PDB entry 5NMD | X-ray diffraction, 2.07 A resolution | chains A and B

# Chain A
Name: human T-cell Receptor alpha chain
Source organism: Homo sapiens
Chain sequence (200 residues; each row starts with the number of its first residue):
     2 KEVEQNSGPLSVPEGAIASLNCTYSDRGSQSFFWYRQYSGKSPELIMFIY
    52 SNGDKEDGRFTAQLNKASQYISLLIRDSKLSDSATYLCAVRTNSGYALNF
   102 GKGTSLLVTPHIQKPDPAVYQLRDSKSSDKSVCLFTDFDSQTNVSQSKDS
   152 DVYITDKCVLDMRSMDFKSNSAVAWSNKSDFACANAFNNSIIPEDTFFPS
Disulfides: C23-C89, C134-C184

# Chain B
Name: Human T-cell Receptor, beta chain
Source organism: Homo sapiens
Chain sequence (242 residues; numbered 1 to 242; the number before each row is that of its first residue):
     1 DAGVTQSPTHLIKTRGQQVTLRCSPKQGHDTVSWYQQALGQGPQFIFQYY
    51 EEEERQRGNFPDRFSGHQFPNYSSELNVNALLLGDSALYLCASSDTVSYE
   101 QYFGPGTRLTVTEDLKNVFPPEVAVFEPSEAEISHTQKATLVCLATGFYP
   151 DHVELSWWVNGKEVHSGVCTDPQPLKEQPALNDSRYALSSRLRVSATFWQ
   201 DPRNHFRCQVQFYGLSENDEWTQDRAKPVTQIVSAEAWGRAD
Disulfides: C23-C91, C143-C208

# How chain A and chain B interact
Residue-residue contacts (94):
  Y36(A) - Q101(B)  hydrogen bond (side chain-backbone)
  Y36(A) - F103(B)  hydrophobic
  Q38(A) - Q37(B)  hydrogen bond
  S40(A) - P172(B)  hydrogen bond (side chain-backbone)
  S40(A) - Q173(B)
  G41(A) - R108(B)  hydrogen bond (backbone-side chain)
  S43(A) - L90(B)
  S43(A) - G104(B)  hydrogen bond (side chain-backbone)
  S43(A) - P105(B)
  P44(A) - L90(B)
  P44(A) - F103(B)
  L46(A) - Y102(B)  hydrophobic
  Y51(A) - Y99(B)  hydrophobic
  L88(A) - G42(B)
  L88(A) - P43(B)
  R92(A) - S98(B)
  R92(A) - E100(B)
  G96(A) - Q48(B)  hydrogen bond (backbone-side chain)
  Y97(A) - Q48(B)
  Y97(A) - Q56(B)
  Y97(A) - Q101(B)
  A98(A) - Y35(B)
  A98(A) - F45(B)  hydrophobic
  A98(A) - Q48(B)
  A98(A) - Q56(B)  hydrogen bond (backbone-side chain)
  A98(A) - Q101(B)
  L99(A) - Y35(B)  hydrogen bond (backbone-side chain)
  L99(A) - Q101(B)
  F101(A) - Y35(B)  hydrophobic
  F101(A) - P43(B)
  F101(A) - F103(B)  hydrophobic
  G102(A) - G42(B)
  K103(A) - Q41(B)
  K103(A) - G42(B)  hydrogen bond (backbone-backbone)
  D117(A) - H135(B)  salt bridge
  Y121(A) - S129(B)
  Y121(A) - A131(B)
  Y121(A) - E132(B)
  Y121(A) - H135(B)
  Y121(A) - T136(B)
  Q122(A) - S129(B)
  L123(A) - F126(B)
  L123(A) - E127(B)
  L123(A) - T140(B)
  L123(A) - V142(B)  hydrophobic
  R124(A) - F126(B)
  R124(A) - E127(B)  hydrogen bond (backbone-backbone)
  D125(A) - A124(B)
  D125(A) - V125(B)
  D125(A) - F126(B)
  S126(A) - V125(B)  hydrogen bond (backbone-backbone)
  S126(A) - E127(B)
  S126(A) - E236(B)  hydrogen bond (side chain-backbone)
  S126(A) - A237(B)
  K131(A) - F126(B)
  S132(A) - F126(B)
  V133(A) - F126(B)  hydrophobic
  V133(A) - L144(B)  hydrophobic
  L135(A) - T140(B)
  T137(A) - R193(B)
  D138(A) - T136(B)
  D138(A) - R193(B)  salt bridge
  Y154(A) - L175(B)  hydrophobic
  Y154(A) - E177(B)  hydrogen bond (side chain-backbone)
  I155(A) - L175(B)
  T156(A) - D171(B)
  T156(A) - S189(B)
  T156(A) - R191(B)  hydrogen bond
  D157(A) - R191(B)
  C159(A) - C169(B)  disulfide
  C159(A) - T170(B)  hydrogen bond (side chain-backbone)
  C159(A) - R191(B)  hydrogen bond
  V160(A) - C169(B)  hydrogen bond (backbone-side chain)
  L161(A) - G167(B)
  L161(A) - C169(B)  hydrophobic
  L161(A) - R193(B)
  D162(A) - S166(B)
  D162(A) - G167(B)  hydrogen bond (backbone-backbone)
  M163(A) - K138(B)
  M163(A) - S166(B)
  M163(A) - R193(B)
  M163(A) - V194(B)
  M163(A) - S195(B)
  R164(A) - S166(B)  hydrogen bond (backbone-side chain)
  F168(A) - K138(B)
  F168(A) - R193(B)
  S170(A) - R193(B)  hydrogen bond
  S172(A) - R191(B)  hydrogen bond
  A173(A) - R191(B)
  V174(A) - R191(B)
  W176(A) - L144(B)  hydrophobic
  W176(A) - A187(B)  hydrophobic
  F198(A) - H135(B)
  P200(A) - A131(B)  hydrophobic
Other interface residues (no listed pair), chain A (55 interface residues in all): S32, F34, K42, F49, S151, S165, M166
Other interface residues (no listed pair), chain B (56 interface residues in all): S33, G40, L88, G106, P128, T146, V168, K176
Inter-chain disulfides: C159(A)-C169(B)

# Summary
The interface between chain A and chain B involves 55 residues on one side and 56 on the other, with 1
disulfide bond, 21 hydrogen bonds and 2 salt bridges. Polar pairs include D117(A)-H135(B), D138(A)-R193(B) and
Y36(A)-Q101(B).
Here chain A is human T-cell Receptor alpha chain and chain B is Human T-cell Receptor, beta chain, both from
Homo sapiens. Entry 5NMD (868 TCR Specific for HLA A02 presenting HIV Epitope SLYNTVATL) was determined by
X-ray diffraction, deposited together with 5NME, 5NMF, 5NMG, 5NMH and 5NMK.
